PDB entry 8ARG | X-ray diffraction, 1.50 A resolution | chains A and B

# Chain A
Name: 14-3-3 protein sigma
From: Homo sapiens
UniProt: P31947 (1433S_HUMAN); residues 1-231 here = UniProt positions 1-231
Chain sequence (236 residues; row label = number of the first residue in the row; numbers below 1 keep their minus sign (Gly-4 is residue -4)):
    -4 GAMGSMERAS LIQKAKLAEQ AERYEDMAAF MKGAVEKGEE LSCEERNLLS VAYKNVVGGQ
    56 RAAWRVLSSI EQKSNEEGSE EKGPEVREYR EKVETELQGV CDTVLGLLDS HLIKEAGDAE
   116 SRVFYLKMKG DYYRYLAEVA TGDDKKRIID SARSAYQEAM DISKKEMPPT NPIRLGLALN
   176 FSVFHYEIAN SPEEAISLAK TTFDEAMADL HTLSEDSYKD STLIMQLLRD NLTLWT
Covalently attached groups: compound ND9 linked to Cys38
Construct notes: expression tag (-4 to 0)
Metal / ion sites: Mg2+ site 1 near Glu2 (its only coordinating residue here); Mg2+ site 2 near Ser37 (its only coordinating residue here); Mg2+ site 3 near Glu89 (its only coordinating residue here)
Small-molecule neighbours: ND9 (N-[[1-(4-azanyl-1-phenoxy-cyclohexyl)carbonylpiperidin-4-yl]methyl]-2-chloranyl-ethanamide): Arg41, Asn42, Phe119, Lys122, Pro167, Ile168, Gly171, Leu218, Ile219
Curated features (UniProtKB/Swiss-Prot):
  - site (Interaction with phosphoserine on interacting protein): Arg56, Arg129
  - modified residue (Phosphoserine): Ser5, Ser74

# Chain B
Name: Estrogen receptor
UniProt: P03372 (ESR1_HUMAN); residue numbers follow UniProt; this construct covers 591-595
Chain sequence (5 residues; row label = number of the first residue in the row):
   591 FPATV
Modified residues: Thr594 (phosphothreonine; TPO)
Reported in the primary citation:
  - post-translational modification sites: Thr594 (citing earlier work)

# How chain A and chain B interact
Residue-residue contacts - 20 pairs, chain A then chain B:
  Lys49(A) with Thr594(B); Val595(B)
  Arg56(A) with Thr594(B)
  Arg60(A) with Phe591(B)
  Lys122(A) with Val595(B), hydrogen bond (side chain-backbone)
  Arg129(A) with Thr594(B)
  Tyr130(A) with Thr594(B)
  Gly171(A) with Val595(B)
  Leu174(A) with Ala593(B); Thr594(B); Val595(B), hydrophobic
  Asn175(A) with Thr594(B); Val595(B), hydrogen bond (side chain-backbone)
  Val178(A) with Pro592(B), hydrophobic; Ala593(B); Thr594(B)
  Leu222(A) with Val595(B), hydrophobic
  Asn226(A) with Pro592(B); Ala593(B), hydrogen bond (side chain-backbone)
  Trp230(A) with Pro592(B), hydrophobic
Other interface residues (no listed pair), chain A (16 interface residues in all): Asp126, Glu182, Leu229

# Overview
The interface between chain A and chain B involves 16 residues on one side and 5 on the other, with 3 hydrogen
bonds. Polar contacts include Lys122(A)-Val595(B), Asn175(A)-Val595(B) and Asn226(A)-Ala593(B). Covalently
linked compound ND9: at Cys38(A). The paper reports a modification site at Thr594(B).
Here chain A is 14-3-3 protein sigma (Homo sapiens) and chain B is Estrogen receptor. Entry 8ARG (Small
molecular stabilizer for ERalpha and 14-3-3 (1076405)) was determined by X-ray diffraction (same publication
as 8AI0, 8ALR, 8ALT, 8ALV, 8ALW, 8AM7 and 32 further entries).
